1UDN - chain A; structure by X-ray diffraction, 2.30 A resolution.

# Chain A
Protein: Ribonuclease PH
Source organism: Aquifex aeolicus
Notes: EC 2.7.7.56
Reference sequence: O67069 (RNPH_AQUAE); residue numbers follow UniProt; this construct covers 1-255
Amino-acid sequence (255 residues; each row starts with the number of its first residue):
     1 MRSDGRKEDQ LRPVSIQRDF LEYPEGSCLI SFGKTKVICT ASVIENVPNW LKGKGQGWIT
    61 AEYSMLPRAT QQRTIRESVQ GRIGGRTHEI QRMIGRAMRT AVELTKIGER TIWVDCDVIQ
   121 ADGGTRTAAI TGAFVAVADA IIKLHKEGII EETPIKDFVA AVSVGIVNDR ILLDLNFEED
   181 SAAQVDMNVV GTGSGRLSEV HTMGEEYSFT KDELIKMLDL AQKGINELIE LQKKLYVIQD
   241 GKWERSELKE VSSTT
Not modelled in the structure: 1
Swiss-Prot annotation at these positions:
  - binding site (phosphate): Arg-86, Gly-124 to Arg-126

# Summary
UniProt lists 4 phosphate-binding residues.
Chain A is Ribonuclease PH (Aquifex aeolicus); the structure, Crystal structure of the tRNA processing enzyme
RNase PH from Aquifex aeolicus, was determined by X-ray diffraction (same publication as 1UDO and 1UDQ).
